5KKT - chains A and B; structure by X-ray diffraction, 2.80 A resolution.

Chain A (and B):
Molecule: Rho-associated protein kinase 1
Organism: Homo sapiens
Notes: EC 2.7.11.1; chain B of this document is another copy of the same molecule, construct and numbering; everything in this record applies to it too
Reference sequence: Q13464 (ROCK1_HUMAN); residues 6-415 here = UniProt positions 6-415
Sequence (415 residues; row label = number of the first residue in the row):
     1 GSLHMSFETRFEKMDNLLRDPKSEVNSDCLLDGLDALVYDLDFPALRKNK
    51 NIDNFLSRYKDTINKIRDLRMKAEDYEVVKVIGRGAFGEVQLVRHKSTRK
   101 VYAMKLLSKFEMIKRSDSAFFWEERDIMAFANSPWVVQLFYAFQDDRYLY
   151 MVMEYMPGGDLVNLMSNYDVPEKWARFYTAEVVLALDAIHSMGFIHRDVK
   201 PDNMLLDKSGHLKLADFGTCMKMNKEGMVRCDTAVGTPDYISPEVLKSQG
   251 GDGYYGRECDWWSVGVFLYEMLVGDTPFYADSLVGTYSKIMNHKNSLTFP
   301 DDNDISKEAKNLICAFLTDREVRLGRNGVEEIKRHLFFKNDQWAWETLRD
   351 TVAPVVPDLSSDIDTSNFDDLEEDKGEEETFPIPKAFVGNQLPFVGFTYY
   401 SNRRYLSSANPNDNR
Disordered / not traced: 1-5, 115-118, 372-378, 406-415 (chain B: 1-4, 372-375, 403-415)
Construct notes: cloning artifact (1-5)
Curated features (UniProtKB/Swiss-Prot):
  - active site: Asp-198 (Proton acceptor)
  - binding site (ATP): Ile-82 to Val-90, Lys-105
Residues lining bound ligands: 6U2 (2-[3-[3-(4-methylpiperazin-1-yl)propoxy]phenyl]-N-[4-(1H-pyrrolo[2,3-b]pyridin-3-yl)-1,3-thiazol-2-yl]ethanamide): Ile-82, Arg-84, Gly-85, Ala-86, Phe-87, Gly-88, Glu-89, Val-90, Ala-103, Lys-105, Leu-106, Leu-107, Phe-120, Glu-124, Val-137, Met-153, Glu-154, Tyr-155, Met-156, Leu-205, Ala-215, Asp-216, Gly-218, Thr-219, Phe-368

How chain A and chain B interact:
Residue-residue contacts (84; chain A residue first):
  Phe-7(A) / Met-71(B)  hydrophobic
  Phe-7(A) / Ser-97(B)
  Phe-7(A) / Tyr-141(B)
  Arg-10(A) / Asp-68(B)
  Arg-10(A) / Leu-69(B)  hydrogen bond (side chain-backbone)
  Arg-10(A) / Arg-70(B)  hydrogen bond (side chain-backbone)
  Arg-10(A) / Met-71(B)
  Arg-10(A) / Asp-75(B)  salt bridge
  Lys-13(A) / Leu-69(B)
  Met-14(A) / Ile-66(B)  hydrophobic
  Met-14(A) / Leu-69(B)  hydrophobic
  Met-14(A) / Arg-70(B)
  Leu-17(A) / Ile-66(B)  hydrophobic
  Leu-17(A) / Leu-69(B)  hydrophobic
  Leu-18(A) / Ser-27(B)
  Glu-24(A) / Arg-58(B)
  Glu-24(A) / Tyr-59(B)  hydrogen bond (backbone-side chain)
  Glu-24(A) / Thr-62(B)  hydrogen bond
  Val-25(A) / Leu-34(B)  hydrophobic
  Val-25(A) / Thr-62(B)
  Val-25(A) / Ile-66(B)  hydrophobic
  Ser-27(A) / Leu-18(B)
  Cys-29(A) / Tyr-59(B)
  Leu-30(A) / Leu-30(B)  hydrophobic
  Leu-30(A) / Leu-31(B)  hydrophobic
  Leu-30(A) / Leu-34(B)  hydrophobic
  Leu-31(A) / Leu-30(B)  hydrophobic
  Leu-34(A) / Val-25(B)  hydrophobic
  Leu-34(A) / Leu-30(B)  hydrophobic
  Leu-37(A) / Leu-37(B)  hydrophobic
  Leu-37(A) / Leu-392(B)  hydrophobic
  Leu-41(A) / Phe-387(B)  hydrophobic
  Leu-41(A) / Leu-392(B)  hydrophobic
  Asn-49(A) / Phe-387(B)
  Asn-49(A) / Val-388(B)  hydrogen bond (side chain-backbone)
  Asn-51(A) / Val-388(B)  hydrogen bond (side chain-backbone)
  Asn-51(A) / Gly-389(B)  hydrogen bond (side chain-backbone)
  Asn-51(A) / Asn-390(B)  hydrogen bond
  Ile-52(A) / Phe-387(B)  hydrophobic
  Phe-55(A) / Leu-392(B)
  Phe-55(A) / Val-395(B)  hydrophobic
  Arg-58(A) / Glu-24(B)
  Arg-58(A) / Trp-122(B)
  Arg-58(A) / Leu-392(B)  hydrogen bond (side chain-backbone)
  Arg-58(A) / Val-395(B)  hydrogen bond (side chain-backbone)
  Tyr-59(A) / Glu-24(B)  hydrogen bond (side chain-backbone)
  Tyr-59(A) / Val-395(B)
  Thr-62(A) / Glu-24(B)  hydrogen bond
  Thr-62(A) / Val-25(B)
  Ile-66(A) / Met-14(B)
  Ile-66(A) / Leu-17(B)  hydrophobic
  Ile-66(A) / Val-25(B)  hydrophobic
  Asp-68(A) / Arg-10(B)  hydrogen bond (backbone-side chain)
  Leu-69(A) / Arg-10(B)  hydrogen bond (backbone-side chain)
  Leu-69(A) / Met-14(B)  hydrophobic
  Leu-69(A) / Leu-17(B)  hydrophobic
  Arg-70(A) / Arg-10(B)  hydrogen bond (backbone-side chain)
  Arg-70(A) / Met-14(B)
  Met-71(A) / Phe-7(B)  hydrophobic
  Lys-72(A) / Arg-10(B)
  Asp-75(A) / Arg-10(B)  salt bridge
  His-95(A) / Phe-7(B)
  Ser-97(A) / Ser-6(B)
  Ser-97(A) / Phe-7(B)  hydrogen bond (side chain-backbone)
  Thr-98(A) / Phe-7(B)
  Ile-113(A) / Asn-51(B)
  Tyr-141(A) / Phe-7(B)
  Phe-387(A) / Leu-41(B)  hydrophobic
  Phe-387(A) / Asn-49(B)
  Phe-387(A) / Ile-52(B)  hydrophobic
  Phe-387(A) / Phe-387(B)  hydrophobic
  Val-388(A) / Asn-49(B)  hydrogen bond (backbone-side chain)
  Val-388(A) / Asn-51(B)  hydrogen bond (backbone-side chain)
  Gly-389(A) / Asn-51(B)  hydrogen bond (backbone-side chain)
  Asn-390(A) / Asn-51(B)
  Leu-392(A) / Leu-37(B)  hydrophobic
  Leu-392(A) / Leu-41(B)  hydrophobic
  Leu-392(A) / Phe-55(B)
  Leu-392(A) / Arg-58(B)  hydrogen bond (backbone-side chain)
  Pro-393(A) / Asn-51(B)
  Val-395(A) / Arg-58(B)  hydrogen bond (backbone-side chain)
  Val-395(A) / Tyr-59(B)
  Tyr-400(A) / Phe-7(B)  hydrophobic
  Tyr-400(A) / Phe-11(B)
Also at the interface, not in a pair above, chain A (47 interface residues in all): Ser-6, Trp-122, Ser-401, Arg-403, Tyr-405
Also at the interface, not in a pair above, chain B (49 interface residues in all): Glu-8, Lys-13, Asp-15, Cys-29, Lys-65, Lys-72, His-95, Thr-98, Ile-113, Pro-393, Phe-394, Gly-396

Summary:
The interface between chain A and chain B involves 47 residues on one side and 49 on the other; the contacts
include 21 hydrogen bonds and 2 salt bridges. Polar pairs include Arg-10(A)/Asp-75(B), Arg-10(A)/Leu-69(B) and
Arg-10(A)/Arg-70(B). Chain A binds compound 6U2.
Both chains are Rho-associated protein kinase 1 (Homo sapiens). Entry 5KKT (ROCK 1 bound to azaindole thiazole
piperazine inhibitor) was determined by X-ray diffraction, deposited together with 5UZJ and 5KKS.
